PDB entry 3WCT | X-ray diffraction, 2.40 A resolution | chains B and D of the 8 polymer chains in the assembly

# Chain B
Molecule: A2 globin chain of giant V2 hemoglobin
From: Lamellibrachia satsuma
UniProtKB: S0BBR6 (S0BBR6_LAMSA); residues 1-144 here correspond to UniProt positions 17-160 (UniProt number = residue number + 16)
Chain sequence (144 residues; each row starts with the number of its first residue):
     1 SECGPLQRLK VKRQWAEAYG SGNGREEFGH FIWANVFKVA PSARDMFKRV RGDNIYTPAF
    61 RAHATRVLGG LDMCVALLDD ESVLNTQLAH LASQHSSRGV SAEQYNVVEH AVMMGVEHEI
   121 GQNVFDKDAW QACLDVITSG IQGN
Cystine bridges: Cys3-Cys133
Ion coordination: heme Fe: His95 (together with oxygen molecule); Ca2+: Asn106, Glu109, Asp135
Residues lining bound ligands:
  - heme (HEM): Ala43, Met46, Phe47, Arg49, Val50, His63, Arg66, Val67, Gly70, Leu71, Leu91, Gln94, His95, Arg98, Val100, Gln104, Tyr105, Val108, Thr138, Ile141
  - heme / oxygen molecule: Trp33, Ala43, Met46, Phe47, Arg49, Val50, His63, Arg66, Val67, Gly70, Leu71, Leu91, Gln94, His95, Arg98, Val100, Gln104, Tyr105, Val108, Thr138, Ile141
  - oxygen molecule (OXY): Trp33, Phe47, His63, Val67, His95

# Chain D
Molecule: B1 globin chain of giant V2 hemoglobin
From: Lamellibrachia satsuma
UniProtKB: S0BAP9 (S0BAP9_LAMSA); residues 1-149 here correspond to UniProt positions 20-168 (UniProt number = residue number + 19)
Chain sequence (149 residues; numbered 1 to 149; the number before each row is that of its first residue):
     1 SEFCSEADAT IVIKQWNQIY NAGIGAKSRW TMGNEIFSSL FKLKPESEVL FNNVNVANMS
    61 SGAFHAHTVR VLSGLDMGIN YLNDAGTLTS LTAHLAAQHV ARTGLKAVYF DAMGKVLMTV
   121 LPSLIDNFNP DAWRNCLLPL KNAIAKGLP
Disordered / not traced: 1-2
Cystine bridges: Cys4-Cys136
Covalently attached groups: glycan linked to Asn58
Ion coordination: heme Fe: His99 (together with oxygen molecule)
Residues lining bound ligands:
  - heme (HEM): Leu40, Ser47, Leu50, Phe51, Asn53, Val54, His67, Arg70, Val71, Gly74, Leu75, Leu95, Gln98, His99, Arg102, Leu105, Tyr109, Phe110, Met113
  - heme / oxygen molecule: Phe37, Leu40, Ser47, Leu50, Phe51, Asn53, Val54, His67, Arg70, Val71, Gly74, Leu75, Leu95, Gln98, His99, Arg102, Leu105, Tyr109, Phe110, Met113
  - oxygen molecule (OXY): Phe37, Phe51, His67, Val71, His99

# Chain B / chain D interface
Pairs across the interface - 21 pairs, chain B then chain D:
  Pro5(B) with Thr31(D); Glu35(D)
  Leu6(B) with Val120(D), hydrophobic; Ser123(D); Leu124(D), hydrophobic
  Leu9(B) with Ser28(D); Met32(D), hydrophobic; Leu124(D), hydrophobic
  Lys10(B) with Pro122(D), hydrogen bond (side chain-backbone); Ser123(D), hydrogen bond (side chain-backbone); Leu124(D); Ile125(D), hydrogen bond (side chain-backbone)
  Arg13(B) with Gln18(D), hydrogen bond; Leu124(D), hydrogen bond (side chain-backbone); Asp126(D), salt bridge
  Gln14(B) with Asp126(D), hydrogen bond
  Asp79(B) with Lys27(D)
  Asp80(B) with Lys27(D), salt bridge
  Asn123(B) with Asn127(D), hydrogen bond (backbone-side chain)
  Val124(B) with Asp126(D); Asn127(D)
Other interface residues (no listed pair), chain B (11 interface residues in all): Glu17
Other interface residues (no listed pair), chain D (14 interface residues in all): Ile19

# Overview
11 residues of chain B and 14 residues of chain D are in contact; the contacts include 7 hydrogen bonds and 2
salt bridges. Polar contacts include Arg13(B)-Asp126(D), Asp80(B)-Lys27(D) and Lys10(B)-Pro122(D). Chain B
binds heme, oxygen molecule and heme / oxygen molecule.
Chain B is A2 globin chain of giant V2 hemoglobin and chain D is B1 globin chain of giant V2 hemoglobin, both
from Lamellibrachia satsuma; the structure, The structure of a deoxygenated 400 kda hemoglobin provides a more
accurate description of the cooperative ..., was determined by X-ray diffraction, deposited together with
3WCU, 3WCV and 3WCW.
